PDB entry 7NR7 | X-ray diffraction, 1.40 A resolution | chains A and P

Chain A:
Molecule: 14-3-3 protein sigma
From: Homo sapiens
UniProtKB: P31947 (1433S_HUMAN); numbering as in UniProt (aligned over 1-248)
Amino-acid sequence (253 residues; row label = number of the first residue in the row; numbers below 1 keep their minus sign (Gly-4 is residue -4)):
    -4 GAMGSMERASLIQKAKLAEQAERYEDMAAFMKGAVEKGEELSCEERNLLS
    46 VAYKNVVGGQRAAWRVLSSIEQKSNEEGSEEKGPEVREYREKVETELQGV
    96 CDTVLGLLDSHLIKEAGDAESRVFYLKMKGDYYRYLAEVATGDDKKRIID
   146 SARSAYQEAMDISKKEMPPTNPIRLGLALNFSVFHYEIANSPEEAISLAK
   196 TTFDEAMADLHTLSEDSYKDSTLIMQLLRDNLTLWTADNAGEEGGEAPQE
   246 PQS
Unresolved in the structure: -4, 71-77, 232-248
Construct notes: expression tag (-4 to 0)
Modified positions: Cys38 (S-hydroxycysteine; CSO)
Covalent attachments: 4-(2-chloranyl-5-methoxy-benzimidazol-1-yl)benzaldehyde (UON) linked to Lys122; 4-(2-chloranyl-6-methoxy-benzimidazol-1-yl)benzaldehyde (UOT) linked to Lys122
Small-molecule neighbours:
  - UON (4-(2-chloranyl-5-methoxy-benzimidazol-1-yl)benzaldehyde): Pro167, Ile168, Gly171, Asp215, Leu218, Ile219
  - UON / UOT: Pro167, Ile168, Gly171, Asp215, Leu218, Ile219
  - UOT (4-(2-chloranyl-6-methoxy-benzimidazol-1-yl)benzaldehyde): Pro167, Ile168, Gly171, Asp215, Leu218, Ile219
Swiss-Prot annotation at these positions:
  - site (Interaction with phosphoserine on interacting protein): Arg56, Arg129
  - modified residue (Phosphoserine): Ser5, Ser74, Ser248
Reported in the primary citation:
  - binding site for UON: Lys122
  - binding site for UOT: Lys122

Chain P:
Molecule: Transcription factor p65
UniProtKB: Q04206 (TF65_HUMAN); residues 39-51 here = UniProt positions 39-51
Amino-acid sequence (13 residues; numbered 39 to 51; the number before each row is that of its first residue):
    39 EGRSAGSIPGRRS
Unresolved in the structure: 39-42
Construct notes: conflict Arg49 (Glu in Q04206)
Modified positions: Ser45 (phosphoserine; SEP)
Reported in the primary citation:
  - binding site for UOT: Ile46

Interface between chain A and chain P:
Residue-residue contacts (26; chain A residue first):
  Glu14(A) with Arg50(P); Ser51(P), hydrogen bond (side chain-backbone)
  Tyr19(A) with Arg49(P)
  Leu43(A) with Ser51(P)
  Val46(A) with Gly48(P); Arg49(P); Arg50(P); Ser51(P)
  Lys49(A) with Gly48(P)
  Asn50(A) with Arg49(P), hydrogen bond (side chain-backbone)
  Arg56(A) with Ser45(P)
  Arg129(A) with Ser45(P)
  Tyr130(A) with Ser45(P)
  Gly171(A) with Ile46(P)
  Leu174(A) with Gly44(P); Ser45(P); Ile46(P)
  Asn175(A) with Ser45(P); Ile46(P), hydrogen bond (side chain-backbone)
  Val178(A) with Gly44(P)
  Glu182(A) with Ala43(P)
  Leu222(A) with Pro47(P)
  Asn226(A) with Ala43(P); Gly44(P), hydrogen bond (side chain-backbone)
  Leu229(A) with Ala43(P)
  Trp230(A) with Ala43(P)
Also at the interface, not in a pair above, chain A (22 interface residues in all): Asn42, Ser45, Lys122, Ile219

In short:
22 residues of chain A and 9 residues of chain P are in contact, with 4 hydrogen bonds. Polar pairs include
Glu14(A)-Ser51(P), Asn50(A)-Arg49(P) and Asn175(A)-Ile46(P). Ligands of chain A: UON / UOT. The paper reports
a binding site for UOT at Lys122(A) and Ile46(P); a binding site for UON at Lys122(A).
Chain A is 14-3-3 protein sigma (Homo sapiens) and chain P is Transcription factor p65; the structure, 14-3-3
sigma with RelA/p65 binding site pS45 and covalently bound TCF521-111, was determined by X-ray diffraction
together with 7BI3, 7BIQ, 7BIW, 7BIY, 7BJB, 7BJF and 54 further entries from the same study.
